6CP3 - chains H and I of the 27 polymer chains in the assembly; structure by electron microscopy, 3.80 A resolution.

== Chain H ==
Name: ATP synthase subunit delta, mitochondrial
Organism: Saccharomyces cerevisiae (strain ATCC 204508 / S288c)
UniProtKB: Q12165 (ATPD_YEAST); residues 1-138 here correspond to UniProt positions 23-160 (UniProt number = residue number + 22)
Sequence (138 residues; row label = number of the first residue in the row):
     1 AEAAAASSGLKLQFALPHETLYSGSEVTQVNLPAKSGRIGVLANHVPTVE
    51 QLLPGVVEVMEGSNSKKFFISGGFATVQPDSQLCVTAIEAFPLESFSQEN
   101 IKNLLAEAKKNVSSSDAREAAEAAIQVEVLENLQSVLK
Unresolved in the structure: 1-6

== Chain I ==
Name: ATP synthase subunit epsilon, mitochondrial
Organism: Saccharomyces cerevisiae (strain ATCC 204508 / S288c)
UniProtKB: P21306 (ATP5E_YEAST); residues 1-61 here correspond to UniProt positions 2-62 (UniProt number = residue number + 1)
Sequence (61 residues; numbered 1 to 61; the number before each row is that of its first residue):
     1 SAWRKAGISYAAYLNVAAQAIRSSLKTELQTASVLNRSQTDAFYTQYKNG
    51 TAASEPTPITK
Unresolved in the structure: 60-61
Curated features (UniProtKB/Swiss-Prot):
  - modified residue: Thr51 (Phosphothreonine)

== How chain H and chain I interact ==
Residue-residue contacts (28; chain H residue first):
  His18(H) - Arg37(I)
  Leu52(H) - Tyr10(I)
  Ser71(H) - Leu14(I)
  Ser71(H) - Ala17(I)
  Gly72(H) - Leu14(I)
  Gly73(H) - Tyr10(I)  hydrogen bond (backbone-side chain)
  Gly73(H) - Leu14(I)
  Phe74(H) - Tyr10(I)  hydrophobic
  Ile88(H) - Leu14(I)
  Ile88(H) - Ala18(I)  hydrophobic
  Glu89(H) - Arg37(I)  salt bridge
  Ser95(H) - Lys26(I)
  Phe96(H) - Ile21(I)
  Phe96(H) - Ser24(I)
  Phe96(H) - Leu25(I)
  Phe96(H) - Lys26(I)  hydrogen bond (backbone-backbone)
  Ser97(H) - Ser24(I)
  Ile101(H) - Ser23(I)
  Arg118(H) - Ala6(I)
  Arg118(H) - Gly7(I)  hydrogen bond (side chain-backbone)
  Ala121(H) - Gly7(I)
  Glu122(H) - Val16(I)
  Ile125(H) - Trp3(I)  hydrophobic
  Ile125(H) - Tyr13(I)  hydrophobic
  Ile125(H) - Val16(I)  hydrophobic
  Gln126(H) - Val16(I)
  Gln126(H) - Ala20(I)
  Glu128(H) - Ser1(I)
Also at the interface, not in a pair above, chain H (26 interface residues in all): Gln51, Pro54, Gln98, Lys102, Leu105, Val129, Leu130, Leu133
Also at the interface, not in a pair above, chain I (19 interface residues in all): Ile8, Leu29

== Summary ==
Chain H and chain I form an interface of 26 and 19 residues respectively; the contacts include 3 hydrogen
bonds and 1 salt bridge. Polar pairs include Glu89(H)-Arg37(I), Gly73(H)-Tyr10(I) and Arg118(H)-Gly7(I).
Chain H is ATP synthase subunit delta, mitochondrial and chain I is ATP synthase subunit epsilon,
mitochondrial, both from Saccharomyces cerevisiae (strain ATCC 204508 / S288c); the structure, Monomer yeast
ATP synthase (F1Fo) reconstituted in nanodisc with inhibitor of oligomycin bound, was determined by electron
microscopy (same publication as 6CP5, 6CP6 and 6CP7).
